3L70 - chains P and T of the 20 polymer chains in the assembly; structure by X-ray diffraction, 2.75 A resolution.

Chain P:
Name: Cytochrome b
Organism: Gallus gallus
Notes: EC 1.10.2.2
UniProtKB: P18946 (CYB_CHICK); numbering as in UniProt (aligned over 1-380)
Chain sequence (380 residues; row label = number of the first residue in the row):
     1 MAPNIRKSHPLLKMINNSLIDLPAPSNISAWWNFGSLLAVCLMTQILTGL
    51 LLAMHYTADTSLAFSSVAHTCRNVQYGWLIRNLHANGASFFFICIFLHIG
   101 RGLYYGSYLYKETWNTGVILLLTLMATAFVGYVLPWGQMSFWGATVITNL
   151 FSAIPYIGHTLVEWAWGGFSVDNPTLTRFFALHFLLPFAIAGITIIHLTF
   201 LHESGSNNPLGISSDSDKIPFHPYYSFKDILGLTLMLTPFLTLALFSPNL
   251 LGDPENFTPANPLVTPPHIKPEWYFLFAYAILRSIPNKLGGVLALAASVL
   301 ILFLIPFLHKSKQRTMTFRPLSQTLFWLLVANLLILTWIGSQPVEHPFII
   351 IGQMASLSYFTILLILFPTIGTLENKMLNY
Not modelled in the structure: 1
Ion coordination: heme Fe site 1: H84, H183; heme Fe site 2: H98, H197
Residues lining bound ligands:
  - heme (HEM), molecule 1: W32, F34, G35, S36, L38, A39, F91, I95, H98, I99, R101, S107, Y108, Y110, T113, W114, G117, V118, L120, L121, I190, T194, H197, L198, L201, S206, N207
  - heme (HEM), molecule 2: L42, Q45, I46, G49, L50, L52, A53, Y56, V67, R81, H84, A85, A88, F91, L124, T127, A128, G131, Y132, L134, P135, F180, H183, F184, P187, F188, I190, Y274
  - JZV (methyl (2E)-(methoxyimino)(2-{[({(1Z)-1-[3-(trifluoromethyl)phenyl]ethylidene}amino)oxy]methyl}phenyl)ethanoate): M125, A126, A128, F129, Y132, V133, M139, S140, G143, A144, I147, I269, K270, P271, E272, Y274, F275, A278, Y279, L295
  - UQ (Coenzyme Q10, (2Z,6E,10Z,14E,18E,22E,26Z)-isomer): S18, L19, L22, P23, A24, I28, S36, A39, M43, L198, L201, H202, S206, F221, Y225, D229
Swiss-Prot annotation at these positions:
  - binding site (heme b): H84, H98, H183, H197
  - binding site (a ubiquinone): H202

Chain T:
Name: Mitochondrial ubiquinol-cytochrome c reductase ubiquinone-binding protein qp-c
Organism: Gallus gallus
Notes: EC 1.10.2.2
UniProtKB: D0VX32 (D0VX32_CHICK); residue numbers follow UniProt; this construct covers 1-81
Chain sequence (81 residues; numbered 1 to 81; the number before each row is that of its first residue):
     1 GIHFGNLARVRHIITYSLSPFEQRAIPNIFSDALPNVWRRFSSQVFKVAP
    51 PFLGAYLLYSWGTQEFERLKRKNPADYENDQ
Not modelled in the structure: 1, 81

Interface between chain P and chain T:
Pairs across the interface (31; chain P residue first):
  D21(P) with F4(T)
  P23(P) with H3(T); F4(T), hydrophobic
  H202(P) with H3(T)
  D215(P) with L7(T); A8(T)
  K218(P) with F4(T); L7(T)
  Q323(P) with Q44(T); K47(T), hydrogen bond
  W327(P) with K47(T); V48(T); P51(T)
  L328(P) with P51(T), hydrophobic
  V330(P) with F52(T), hydrophobic
  A331(P) with P51(T); F52(T), hydrophobic
  I335(P) with L58(T), hydrophobic
  W338(P) with L58(T); Y59(T); T63(T)
  P343(P) with F66(T), hydrophobic
  E345(P) with F66(T)
  H346(P) with F66(T); L69(T)
  P347(P) with W61(T), hydrophobic; G62(T); E65(T)
  F348(P) with G62(T); F66(T), hydrophobic
  I351(P) with L58(T), hydrophobic
Also at the interface, not in a pair above, chain P (25 interface residues in all): Y104, S216, I219, P220, P320, T324, L334
Also at the interface, not in a pair above, chain T (18 interface residues in all): A55

Summary:
25 residues of chain P and 18 residues of chain T are in contact, with 1 hydrogen bond. Its one
hydrogen-bonded contact is Q323(P)-K47(T). Bound to chain P: heme, compound JZV and compound UQ.
Chain P is Cytochrome b and chain T is Mitochondrial ubiquinol-cytochrome c reductase ubiquinone-binding
protein qp-c, both from Gallus gallus; the structure, Cytochrome BC1 complex from chicken with trifloxystrobin
bound, was determined by X-ray diffraction.
